PDB entry 6VPX | electron microscopy, 5.00 A resolution (low resolution: residue-level contacts below are approximate; hydrogen-bond / salt-bridge calls are withheld) | chains D and B of the 17 polymer chains in the assembly

[Chain D (and B)]
Molecule: Envelope glycoprotein gp41
Source organism: Human immunodeficiency virus 1
Notes: chain B of this document is another copy of the same molecule, construct and numbering; everything in this record applies to it too
Chain sequence (153 residues; row label = number of the first residue in the row):
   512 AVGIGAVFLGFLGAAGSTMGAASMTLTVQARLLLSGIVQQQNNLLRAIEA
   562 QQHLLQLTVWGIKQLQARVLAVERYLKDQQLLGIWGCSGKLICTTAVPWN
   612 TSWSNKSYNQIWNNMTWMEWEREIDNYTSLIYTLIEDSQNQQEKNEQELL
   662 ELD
Unresolved in the structure: 548-571 (chain B: 512-521)
Disulfide bonds: C598-C604
Covalently attached groups: glycan linked to N611, N637; N-acetylglucosamine (NAG) linked to N625
What the authors report for this chain:
  - post-translational modification sites: N625

[How chain D and chain B interact]
Pairs across the interface (29):
  F519(D) with L641(B); T644(B); L645(B)
  S534(D) with Q652(B)
  M535(D) with Q652(B); Q653(B); N656(B)
  T536(D) with Q652(B)
  L537(D) with Q652(B)
  T538(D) with I595(B); E647(B); D648(B); Q652(B)
  A541(D) with Q591(B); I595(B)
  R542(D) with Q591(B); E647(B)
  L545(D) with Q591(B)
  L576(D) with L576(B); V580(B)
  R579(D) with V580(B); L581(B); E584(B)
  Y586(D) with Q591(B)
  G600(D) with G594(B)
  K601(D) with K655(B)
  I603(D) with K655(B); N656(B); E659(B)
Interface residues without a listed pair, chain D (20 interface residues in all): L520, S546, V583, L602, T605
Interface residues without a listed pair, chain B (24 interface residues in all): V583, L587, K588, L592, Y643, N651, E662

[In short]
Chain D and chain B form an interface of 20 and 24 residues respectively. From the paper: a modification site
at N625(D).
Chain D and chain B are both Envelope glycoprotein gp41 (Human immunodeficiency virus 1); the structure,
Nanodisc of full-length HIV-1 Envelope glycoprotein clone AMC011 in complex with one PGT151 Fab and three ...,
was determined by electron microscopy.
